7KT6 - chains A and P of the 4 polymer chains in the assembly; structure by X-ray diffraction, 1.87 A resolution.

== Chain A ==
Name: DNA-directed DNA/RNA polymerase mu
Source organism: Homo sapiens
Notes: EC 2.7.7.7
Reference sequence: Q9NP87 (DPOLM_HUMAN); aligned to UniProt positions 132-494 over residues 132-494
Chain sequence (356 residues; each row starts with the number of its first residue; note: 12 numbers in that range are skipped by the numbering (no residue carries them; nothing is unmodelled there)):
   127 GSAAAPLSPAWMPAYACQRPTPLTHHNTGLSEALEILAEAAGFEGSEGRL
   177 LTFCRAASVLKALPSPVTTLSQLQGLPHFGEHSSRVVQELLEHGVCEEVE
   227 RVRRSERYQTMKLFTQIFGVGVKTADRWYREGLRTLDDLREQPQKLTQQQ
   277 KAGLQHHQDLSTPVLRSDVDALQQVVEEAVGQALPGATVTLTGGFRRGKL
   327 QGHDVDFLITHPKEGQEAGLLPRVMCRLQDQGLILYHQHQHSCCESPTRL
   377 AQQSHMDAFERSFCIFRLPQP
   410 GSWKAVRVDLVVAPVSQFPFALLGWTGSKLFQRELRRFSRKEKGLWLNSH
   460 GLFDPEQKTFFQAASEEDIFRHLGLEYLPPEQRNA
Unresolved in the structure: 127-137, 365-384
Sequence notes: expression tag (127-131); linker (410)
Ion coordination: Mn2+ site 1 near His219 (its only coordinating residue here); Na+: Thr241, Ile243, Val246 (shared with DT3(P) of chain P); Mn2+ site 2: Asp330, Asp332 (together with glycolic acid) (shared with 8OG_5(P) of chain P); Mn2+ site 3: Asp330, Asp332, Asp418 (shared with 8OG_5(P) of chain P); Mn2+ site 4: Glu386, His459; Mn2+ site 5 near Ser458 (its only coordinating residue here)
Ligand contacts: glycolic acid (GOA): Gly319, Gly320, Arg323, Asp330, Asp332
UniProt features mapped onto this chain:
  - region: Arg323 to Asp332 (Involved in ssDNA binding)
  - binding site (Mg(2+)): Asp330, Asp332, Asp418
  - site: Gly433 (Responsible for the low discrimination between dNTP and rNTP)
Reported in the primary citation:
  - mutagenesis - K438D: unchanged catalytic activity on presence of Mn2+
  - mutagenesis - R445A: increased catalytic activity on dGTP misinsertion
  - mutagenesis - K438D: decreased catalytic activity on Mg2+-dependent dGTP:At
  - mutagenesis - K438D (23-fold): decreased catalytic activity on :Ct insertion

== Chain P ==
Molecule: 5-nt DNA strand
Sequence (5 nucleotides; each row starts with the number of its first residue):
     1 CGTAG
Modified positions: 8OG (8-oxo-2'-deoxy-guanosine-5'-monophosphate) at position 5
Ion coordination: Na+: DT3 (shared with Thr241(A), Ile243(A), Val246(A) of chain A); Mn2+ site 1: 8OG_5 (together with glycolic acid) (shared with Asp330(A), Asp332(A) of chain A)

== Interface between chain A and chain P ==
Residue-residue contacts (29; chain A residue first):
  Ile243(A) - DT3(P)  phosphate contact
  Phe244(A) - DT3(P)  phosphate contact
  Gly245(A) - DG2(P)  phosphate contact
  Gly245(A) - DT3(P)  hydrogen bond to the phosphate
  Val246(A) - DG2(P)  hydrogen bond to the phosphate
  Val246(A) - DT3(P)  hydrogen bond to the phosphate
  Gly247(A) - DG2(P)  hydrogen bond to the phosphate
  Gly247(A) - DT3(P)  phosphate contact
  Lys249(A) - DC1(P)  phosphate contact
  Lys249(A) - DG2(P)  phosphate contact
  Thr250(A) - DC1(P)  hydrogen bond to the phosphate
  Thr250(A) - DG2(P)  hydrogen bond to the phosphate
  Gln275(A) - DG2(P)  sugar contact
  Arg323(A) - 8OG_5(P)  hydrogen bond to the phosphate
  Asp330(A) - 8OG_5(P)  phosphate contact
  Asp332(A) - 8OG_5(P)  phosphate contact
  Phe389(A) - DT3(P)  sugar contact
  Phe389(A) - DA4(P)  sugar contact
  Arg416(A) - DT3(P)  phosphate contact
  Arg416(A) - DA4(P)  salt bridge to the phosphate
  Asp418(A) - DA4(P)  sugar contact
  Asp418(A) - 8OG_5(P)  phosphate contact
  Gly433(A) - 8OG_5(P)  sugar contact
  Trp434(A) - DA4(P)  phosphate contact
  Trp434(A) - 8OG_5(P)  sugar contact
  Thr435(A) - 8OG_5(P)  phosphate contact
  Gly436(A) - 8OG_5(P)  phosphate contact
  Ser437(A) - 8OG_5(P)  sugar contact
  Lys438(A) - 8OG_5(P)  hydrogen bond to the base
Also at the interface, not in a pair above, chain A (25 interface residues in all): Val248, Gly319, Arg387, Gln441, Arg445

== Overview ==
Chain A and chain P form an interface of 25 and 5 residues respectively, with 8 hydrogen bonds and 1 salt
bridge. Polar pairs include Lys438(A)-8OG_5(P), Gly245(A)-DT3(P) and Val246(A)-DG2(P). The paper reports that
R445A of chain A increases catalytic activity on dGTP misinsertion; K438D of chain A reduces catalytic
activity on Mg2+-dependent dGTP:At.
Chain A is DNA-directed DNA/RNA polymerase mu (Homo sapiens) and chain P is a 5-nt DNA strand; the structure,
DNA Polymerase Mu, 8-oxodGTP:At Product State Ternary Complex, 10 mM Mn2+ (960min), was determined by X-ray
diffraction, deposited together with 7KSS, 7KST, 7KSU, 7KSV, 7KSW, 7KSX and 25 further entries.
